Entry 8HWT (electron microscopy, 2.91 A resolution); this record covers chains A and L of the 5 polymer chains in the assembly.

[Chain A]
Protein: Spike protein S2'
Organism: Severe acute respiratory syndrome coronavirus 2
UniProtKB: P0DTC2 (SPIKE_SARS2); numbering as in UniProt (aligned over 319-541)
Chain sequence (223 residues; numbered 319 to 541; the number before each row is that of its first residue):
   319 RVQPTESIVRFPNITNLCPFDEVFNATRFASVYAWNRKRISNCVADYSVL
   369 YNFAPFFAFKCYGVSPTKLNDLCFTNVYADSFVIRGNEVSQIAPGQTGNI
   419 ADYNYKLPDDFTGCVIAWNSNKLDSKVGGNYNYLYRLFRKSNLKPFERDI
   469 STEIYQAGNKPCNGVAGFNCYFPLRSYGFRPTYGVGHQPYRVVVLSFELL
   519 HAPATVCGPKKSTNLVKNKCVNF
Not modelled in the structure: 319-332, 518-523, 528-541
Differences from the reference sequence: variant Asp339 (Gly in P0DTC2), Phe371 (Ser in P0DTC2), Pro373 (Ser in P0DTC2), Phe375 (Ser in P0DTC2), Ala376 (Thr in P0DTC2), Asn405 (Asp in P0DTC2), Ser408 (Arg in P0DTC2), Asn417 (Lys in P0DTC2), Lys440 (Asn in P0DTC2), Asn477 (Ser in P0DTC2), Lys478 (Thr in P0DTC2), Ala484 (Glu in P0DTC2), Arg493 (Gln in P0DTC2), Arg498 (Gln in P0DTC2), Tyr501 (Asn in P0DTC2), His505 (Tyr in P0DTC2)
Swiss-Prot annotation at these positions:
  - region: Asn448 to Phe456 (Immunodominant HLA epitope recognized by the CD8+)
  - glycosylation: Thr323 (O-linked (GalNAc) threonine), Ser325 (O-linked (HexNAc...) serine), Asn331 (N-linked (GlcNAc...) (complex) asparagine), Asn343 (N-linked (GlcNAc...) (complex) asparagine)
  - natural variant: Asp339 (G339D: In strain: Omicron/BA.1, Omicron/BA.2 and 4 more; this construct carries the variant), Arg346 (R346K: In strain: Mu/B.1.621; R346T: In strain: Omicron/BQ.1.1, Omicron/XBB.1.5 and 1 more), Leu368 (L368I: In strain: Omicron/XBB.1.5, Omicron/EG.5.1), Phe371 (S371F: In strain: Omicron/BA.2, Omicron/BA.2.12.1 and 6 more; this construct carries the variant), Pro373 (S373P: In strain: Omicron/BA.1, Omicron/BA.2 and 7 more; this construct carries the variant), Phe375 (S375F: In strain: Omicron/BA.1, Omicron/BA.2 and 7 more; this construct carries the variant), Ala376 (T376A: In strain: Omicron/BA.2, Omicron/BA.2.12.1 and 5 more; this construct carries the variant), Asn405 (D405N: In strain: Omicron/BA.2, Omicron/BA.2.12.1 and 6 more; this construct carries the variant), Ser408 (R408S: In strain: Omicron/BA.2, Omicron/BA.2.12.1 and 6 more; this construct carries the variant), Asn417 (K417N: In strain: Beta/B.1.351, Omicron/BA.1 and 8 more; this construct carries the variant), Lys440 (N440K: In strain: Omicron/BA.1, Omicron/BA.2 and 7 more; this construct carries the variant), Lys444 (K444T: In strain: Omicron/BQ.1.1), 16 further natural variant entries in UniProt
  - mutagenesis: Asn331 (N331Q: Reduced viral infectivity), Asn343 (N343Q: Reduced viral infectivity), Leu452 (L452R: Increased resistance to neutralizing antibodies. Decreases HLA binding to NF9 epitope. Increased binding affinity to human ACE2), Tyr453 (Y453F: Decreased HLA binding to NF9 epitope. Increased binding affinity to human ACE2), Ala475 (A475V: Increased resistance to neutralizing antibodies), Val483 (V483A: Increased resistance to neutralizing antibodies), Phe490 (F490L: Increased resistance to neutralizing antibodies and human covalescent sera neutralization), His519 (H519P: Increased resistance to human covalescent sera neutralization)
Cystine bridges: Cys336-Cys361, Cys379-Cys432, Cys391-Cys525, Cys480-Cys488

[Chain L]
Protein: BD-604 light chain
Organism: Homo sapiens
Chain sequence (215 residues; each row starts with the number of its first residue):
     1 DIQLTQSPSFLSASVGDRVTITCRASQGISSDLAWYQQKPGKAPNLLIYA
    51 ASTLQSGVPSRFSGSGSGTEFTLTISSLQPEDFATYYCQQLNSDLYTFGQ
   101 GTKLEIKRTVAAPSVFIFPPSDEQLKSGTASVVCLLNNFYPREAKVQWKV
   151 DNALQSGNSQESVTEQDSKDSTYSLSSTLTLSKADYEKHKVYACEVTHQG
   201 LSSPVTKSFNRGECS
Not modelled in the structure: 214-215
Cystine bridges: Cys23-Cys88, Cys134-Cys194

[How chain A and chain L interact]
Pairs across the interface (9):
  Asn405(A) with Ser93(L)
  Arg493(A) with Asp32(L), salt bridge
  Tyr501(A) with Ser30(L); Ser31(L), hydrogen bond; Ser67(L)
  His505(A) with Gly28(L); Ile29(L); Ser30(L), hydrogen bond; Asn92(L)
Interface residues without a listed pair, chain A (9 interface residues in all): Arg403, Gln409, Arg498, Thr500, Gly502
Interface residues without a listed pair, chain L (10 interface residues in all): Gln27, Gly68

[Summary]
The interface between chain A and chain L involves 9 residues on one side and 10 on the other; the contacts
include 2 hydrogen bonds and 1 salt bridge. Polar pairs include Arg493(A)-Asp32(L), Tyr501(A)-Ser31(L) and
His505(A)-Ser30(L).
Chain A is Spike protein S2' (Severe acute respiratory syndrome coronavirus 2) and chain L is BD-604 light
chain (Homo sapiens); the structure, SARS-CoV-2 Omicron BA.2 RBD complexed with BD-604 and S304 Fab, was
determined by electron microscopy.
